PDB entry 8UUI | X-ray diffraction, 2.43 A resolution | chains B and A of the 3 polymer chains in the assembly

[Chain B]
Molecule: Interleukin-23 subunit alpha
Organism: Homo sapiens
Reference sequence: Q9NPF7 (IL23A_HUMAN); numbering as in UniProt (aligned over 20-189)
Amino-acid sequence (176 residues; each row starts with the number of its first residue):
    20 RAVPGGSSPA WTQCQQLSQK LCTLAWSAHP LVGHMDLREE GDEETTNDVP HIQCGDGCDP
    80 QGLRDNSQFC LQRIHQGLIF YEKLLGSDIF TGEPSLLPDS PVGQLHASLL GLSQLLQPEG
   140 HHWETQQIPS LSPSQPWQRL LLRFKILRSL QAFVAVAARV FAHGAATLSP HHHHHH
Disordered / not traced: 20-26, 47-67, 138-153, 189-195
Differences from the reference sequence: expression tag (190-195)
Cystine bridges: Cys-77/Cys-89

[Chain A]
Molecule: Interleukin-12 subunit beta
Organism: Homo sapiens
Reference sequence: P29460 (IL12B_HUMAN); residues 22-328 here = UniProt positions 22-328
Amino-acid sequence (307 residues; each row starts with the number of its first residue):
    22 AIWELKKDVY VVELDWYPDA PGEMVVLTCD TPEEDGITWT LDQSSEVLGS GKTLTIQVKE
    82 FGDAGQYTCH KGGEVLSHSL LLLHKKEDGI WSTDILKDQK EPKNKTFLRC EAKNYSGRFT
   142 CWWLTTISTD LTFSVKSSRG SSDPQGVTCG AATLSAERVR GDNKEYEYSV ECQEDSACPA
   202 AEESLPIEVM VDAVHKLKYE NYTSSFFIRD IIKPDPPKNL QLKPLKNSRQ VEVSWEYPDT
   262 WSTPHSYFSL TFCVQVQGKS KREKKDRVFT DKTSATVICR KNASISVRAQ DRYYSSSWSE
   322 WASVPCS
Disordered / not traced: 22, 247-251, 280-285
Cystine bridges: Cys-50/Cys-90, Cys-131/Cys-142, Cys-170/Cys-193, Cys-300/Cys-327
Covalent attachments: glycan linked to Asn-222
UniProt features mapped onto this chain:
  - glycosylation: Asn-135 (N-linked (GlcNAc...) asparagine), Asn-222 (N-linked (GlcNAc...) asparagine), Trp-319 (C-linked (Man) tryptophan)

[How chain B and chain A interact]
Cross-chain cystine bridges: Cys-73(B)/Cys-199(A)
Contacting residue pairs (34):
  Cys-41(B) with Tyr-314(A)
  His-70(B) with Glu-203(A), salt bridge; Glu-204(A); Ser-205(A)
  Ile-71(B) with Ala-202(A); Glu-203(A), hydrogen bond (backbone-backbone)
  Gln-72(B) with Ala-202(A)
  Cys-73(B) with Cys-199(A), disulfide; Ala-202(A)
  Cys-77(B) with Tyr-268(A), hydrogen bond (backbone-side chain)
  Asp-78(B) with Ala-201(A)
  Pro-79(B) with Pro-265(A); Tyr-268(A), hydrophobic
  Leu-82(B) with Tyr-268(A), hydrophobic
  Ser-168(B) with Glu-203(A)
  Gln-170(B) with Tyr-315(A)
  Ala-171(B) with Glu-203(A); Arg-230(A); Tyr-315(A)
  Phe-172(B) with Glu-203(A), hydrogen bond (backbone-side chain)
  Ala-174(B) with Tyr-314(A); Tyr-315(A), hydrophobic
  Val-175(B) with Ala-201(A); Glu-203(A)
  Ala-177(B) with Tyr-314(A), hydrophobic
  Arg-178(B) with Tyr-136(A), hydrogen bond; Tyr-268(A); Asp-312(A), salt bridge; Tyr-314(A)
  Ala-181(B) with Ser-267(A); Tyr-314(A)
  His-182(B) with Pro-265(A); Ser-267(A), hydrogen bond; Tyr-268(A)
Also at the interface, not in a pair above, chain B (23 interface residues in all): Trp-45, Pro-69, Val-179, Ala-185
Also at the interface, not in a pair above, chain A (16 interface residues in all): Phe-269, Ser-316

[Overview]
Chain B and chain A form an interface of 23 and 16 residues respectively; the contacts include 1 disulfide
bond, 5 hydrogen bonds and 2 salt bridges. Polar contacts include His-70(B)/Glu-203(A), Arg-178(B)/Asp-312(A)
and Cys-77(B)/Tyr-268(A).
Chain B is Interleukin-23 subunit alpha and chain A is Interleukin-12 subunit beta, both from Homo sapiens;
the structure, X-ray structure of Interleukin-23 in complex with peptide 23-446, was determined by X-ray
diffraction.
